PDB entry 7R0A | X-ray diffraction, 2.80 A resolution | chains A and B

== Chain A (and B) ==
Protein: Acetylcholinesterase
From: Mus musculus
Notes: EC 3.1.1.7; chain B of this document is another copy of the same molecule, construct and numbering; everything in this record applies to it too
Reference sequence: P21836 (ACES_MOUSE); residues 1-543 here correspond to UniProt positions 32-574 (UniProt number = residue number + 31)
Amino-acid sequence (543 residues; row label = number of the first residue in the row):
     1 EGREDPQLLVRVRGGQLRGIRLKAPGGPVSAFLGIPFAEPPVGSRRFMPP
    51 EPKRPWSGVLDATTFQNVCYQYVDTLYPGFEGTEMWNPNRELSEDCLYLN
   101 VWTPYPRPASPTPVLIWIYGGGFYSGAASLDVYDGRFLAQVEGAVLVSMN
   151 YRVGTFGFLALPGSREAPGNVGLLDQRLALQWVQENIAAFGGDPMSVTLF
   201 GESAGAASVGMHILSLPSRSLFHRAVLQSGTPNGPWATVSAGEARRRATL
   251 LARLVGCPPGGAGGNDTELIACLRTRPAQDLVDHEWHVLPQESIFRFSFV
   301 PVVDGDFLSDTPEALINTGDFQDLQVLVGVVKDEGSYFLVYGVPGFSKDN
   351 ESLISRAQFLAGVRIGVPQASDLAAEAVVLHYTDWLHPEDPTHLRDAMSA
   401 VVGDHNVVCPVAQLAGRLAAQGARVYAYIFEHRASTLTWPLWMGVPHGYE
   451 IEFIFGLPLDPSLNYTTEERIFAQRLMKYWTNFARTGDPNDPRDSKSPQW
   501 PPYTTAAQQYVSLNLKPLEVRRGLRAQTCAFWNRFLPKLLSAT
Not modelled in the structure: 259-264 (chain B: 1-3, 259-263)
Modified / non-standard residues: Ser203 (O-[(S)-methyl(1-methylethoxy)phosphoryl]-L-serine; SGB)
Cystine bridges: Cys69-Cys96, Cys257-Cys272, Cys409-Cys529
Glycans and other covalent adducts: N-acetylglucosamine (NAG) linked to Asn350, Asn464
Residues lining bound ligands:
  - N-ethyl-4-methyl-3-nitro-benzamide (I4H): Tyr72, Asp74, Tyr124, Trp286, Ser293, Ile294, Phe295, Arg296, Phe338, Tyr341
  - 2,5,8,11,14,17-hexaoxanonadecan-19-ol (P15): Ala377, Leu380, His381, Gln527, Phe531, Phe535
  - 2-(2-methoxyethoxy)ethanol (PG0), molecule 1: Ile20, Leu22, Leu33, Thr63, Thr64, Phe65, Arg90, Arg136
  - 2-(2-methoxyethoxy)ethanol (PG0), molecule 2: Val303, Asp304, Gly305, Ser309, Asp310
  - 2-(2-methoxyethoxy)ethanol (PG0), molecule 3: His381, Tyr382, Thr383, Asp384, His393, Ala397, Ala400
  - TOE (2-[2-(2-methoxy-ethoxy)-ethoxy]-ethoxyl): Lys332, Asp333, Glu351, Arg395, Asp396, Leu441, Trp442
Curated features (UniProtKB/Swiss-Prot):
  - active site (Charge relay system): Glu334, His447
  - glycosylation (N-linked (GlcNAc...) asparagine): Asn265, Asn350, Asn464
From the paper describing this entry:
  - conformationally variable residues: His447
  - catalytic residues: Glu334, His447 (citing earlier work)

== Chain A / chain B interface ==
Contacting residue pairs (34):
  Leu373(A) with Phe535(B), hydrophobic; Leu539(B), hydrophobic
  Glu376(A) with Lys538(B), salt bridge
  Ala377(A) with Phe535(B), hydrophobic
  Leu380(A) with Arg534(B); Phe535(B), hydrophobic
  His381(A) with Gln527(B)
  Thr383(A) with Gln527(B), hydrogen bond (backbone-side chain)
  Asp384(A) with Gln527(B)
  Trp385(A) with Gln508(B), hydrogen bond (backbone-side chain); Gln527(B), hydrogen bond (backbone-side chain); Ala530(B); Arg534(B)
  Leu386(A) with Ala506(B); Gln508(B); Arg522(B); Gly523(B); Ala526(B), hydrophobic
  His387(A) with Arg522(B), hydrogen bond
  Gln508(A) with Trp385(B), hydrogen bond (side chain-backbone); Leu386(B)
  Arg522(A) with Leu386(B); His387(B)
  Gly523(A) with Leu386(B)
  Gln527(A) with Thr383(B), hydrogen bond (side chain-backbone); Asp384(B); Trp385(B), hydrogen bond (side chain-backbone)
  Ala530(A) with Trp385(B)
  Arg534(A) with Leu380(B); Trp385(B)
  Phe535(A) with Ala377(B), hydrophobic; Leu380(B)
  Lys538(A) with Glu376(B)
  Ala542(A) with Leu373(B), hydrophobic
Interface residues without a listed pair, chain A (22 interface residues in all): Ala506, Ala526, Leu539
Interface residues without a listed pair, chain B (22 interface residues in all): His381, Ala542

== Overview ==
Chain A and chain B each contribute 22 residues to their interface; the contacts include 7 hydrogen bonds and
1 salt bridge. Among the polar pairs are Glu376(A)-Lys538(B), Thr383(A)-Gln527(B) and Trp385(A)-Gln508(B).
Chain A binds N-ethyl-4-methyl-3-nitro-benzamide, 3 copies of 2-(2-methoxyethoxy)ethanol,
2,5,8,11,14,17-hexaoxanonadecan-19-ol and compound TOE. The paper reports catalytic residues Glu334(A) and
His447(A); conformational variability at His447(A).
Chain A and chain B are both Acetylcholinesterase (Mus musculus); the structure, Structure of sarin
phosphonylated acetylcholinesterase in complex with
2-((hydroxyimino)methyl)-1-(5-(4-methyl-3-nitrobenzamido)pentyl)pyridinium, was determined by X-ray
diffraction, deposited together with 7QYN, 7R02, 7R3C and 7R4E.
